5MF0 - chains A and E of the 3 polymer chains in the assembly; structure by X-ray diffraction, 3.03 A resolution.

== Chain A ==
Protein: MH1 domain of human Smad4
From: Homo sapiens
UniProt: Q13485 (SMAD4_HUMAN); residues 10-140 here = UniProt positions 10-140
Amino-acid sequence (135 residues; each row starts with the number of its first residue):
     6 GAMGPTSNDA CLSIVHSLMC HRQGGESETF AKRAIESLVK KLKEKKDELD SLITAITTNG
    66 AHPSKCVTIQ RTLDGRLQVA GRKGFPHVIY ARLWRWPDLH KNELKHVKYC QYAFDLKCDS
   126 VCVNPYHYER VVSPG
Unresolved in the structure: 6-15, 139-140
Construct notes: expression tag (6-9)
Ion coordination: Zn2+: Cys-71, Cys-115, Cys-127, His-132
UniProt features mapped onto this chain:
  - region: Val-44 to Ser-69 (Required for interaction with TSC22D1)
  - binding site (Zn(2+)): Cys-71, Cys-115, Cys-127, His-132
  - modified residue: Lys-37 (N6-acetyllysine)
  - cross-link: Lys-113 (Glycyl lysine isopeptide (Lys-Gly) (interchain with G-Cter in SUMO2))
  - natural variant: Asn-13 (N13S: Rare variant; uncertain significance), Pro-130 (P130S: In a colorectal cancer sample)
What the authors report for this chain:
  - binding site for the 16-nt DNA strand (chain E): Gln-83

== Chain E ==
Molecule: 16-nt DNA strand
Sequence (16 nucleotides; numbered 1 to 16; the number before each row is that of its first residue):
     1 ACGGGCCGCG GCCCGT

== Chain A / chain E interface ==
Contacting residue pairs - 15 pairs, chain A then chain E:
  Arg-38(A) with DG8(E), salt bridge to the phosphate
  Lys-46(A) with DG10(E), salt bridge to the phosphate
  Thr-77(A) with DG10(E), phosphate contact; DG11(E), phosphate contact
  Leu-78(A) with DG11(E), hydrogen bond to the phosphate; DC12(E), phosphate contact
  Asp-79(A) with DC12(E), base contact
  Arg-81(A) with DC12(E), base contact
  Leu-82(A) with DG10(E), phosphate contact
  Gln-83(A) with DC9(E), base contact; DG10(E), hydrogen bond to the phosphate
  Val-84(A) with DC9(E), phosphate contact
  Ala-85(A) with DC9(E), hydrogen bond to the phosphate
  Lys-88(A) with DG11(E), hydrogen bond to the base; DC12(E), base contact
Other interface residues (no listed pair), chain A (13 interface residues in all): Ser-42, Gly-86

== In short ==
Chain A and chain E form an interface of 13 and 5 residues respectively, with 4 hydrogen bonds and 2 salt
bridges. Polar pairs include Lys-88(A)/DG11(E), Leu-78(A)/DG11(E) and Gln-83(A)/DG10(E). From UniProt: 4
Zn2+-binding residues on chain A. The paper reports a binding site for the 16-nt DNA strand (chain E) at
Gln-83(A).
Here chain A is MH1 domain of human Smad4 (Homo sapiens) and chain E is a 16-nt DNA strand. Entry 5MF0
(Crystal structure of Smad4-MH1 bound to the GGCCG site) was determined by X-ray diffraction (same publication
as 5MEY, 5MEZ, 5NM9, 5OD6 and 5ODG).
